8S82 - chains K and L of the 4 polymer chains in the assembly; structure by electron microscopy, 2.92 A resolution.

[Chain K]
Name: ATP-dependent DNA helicase II subunit 1
Source organism: Saccharomyces cerevisiae
Reference sequence: P32807 (KU70_YEAST); residues -26 to 575 here correspond to UniProt positions 1-602 (UniProt number = residue number + 27)
Amino-acid sequence (602 residues; row label = number of the first residue in the row; numbers below 1 keep their minus sign (Met-26 is residue -26)):
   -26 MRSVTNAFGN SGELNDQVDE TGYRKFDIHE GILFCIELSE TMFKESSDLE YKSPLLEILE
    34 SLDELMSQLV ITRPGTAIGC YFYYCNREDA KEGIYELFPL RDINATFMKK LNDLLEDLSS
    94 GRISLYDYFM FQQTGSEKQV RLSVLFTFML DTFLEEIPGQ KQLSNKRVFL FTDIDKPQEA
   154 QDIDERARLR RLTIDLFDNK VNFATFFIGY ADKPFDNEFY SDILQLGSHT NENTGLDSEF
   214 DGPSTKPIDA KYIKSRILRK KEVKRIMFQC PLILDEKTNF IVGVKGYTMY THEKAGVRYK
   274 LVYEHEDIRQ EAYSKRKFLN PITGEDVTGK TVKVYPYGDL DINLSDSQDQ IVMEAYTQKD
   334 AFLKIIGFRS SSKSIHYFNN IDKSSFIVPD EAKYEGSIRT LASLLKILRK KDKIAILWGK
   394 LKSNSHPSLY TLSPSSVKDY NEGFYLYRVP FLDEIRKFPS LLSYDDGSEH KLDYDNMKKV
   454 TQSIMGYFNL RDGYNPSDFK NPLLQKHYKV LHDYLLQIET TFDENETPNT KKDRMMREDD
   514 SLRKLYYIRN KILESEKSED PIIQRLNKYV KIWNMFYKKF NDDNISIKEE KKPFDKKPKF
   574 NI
Not modelled in the structure: -26 to 0, 558-575
Curated features (UniProtKB/Swiss-Prot):
  - modified residue (Phosphoserine): Ser343, Ser344, Ser345

[Chain L]
Name: ATP-dependent DNA helicase II subunit 2
Source organism: Saccharomyces cerevisiae
Reference sequence: Q04437 (KU80_YEAST); residues 0-628 here correspond to UniProt positions 1-629 (UniProt number = residue number + 1)
Amino-acid sequence (629 residues; numbered 0 to 628; the number before each row is that of its first residue; numbering starts at 0):
     0 MSSESTTFIV DVSPSMMKNN NVSKSMAYLE YTLLNKSKKS RKTDWISCYL ANCPVSENSQ
    60 EIPNVFQIQS FLAPVTTTAT IGFIKRLKQY CDQHSHDSSN EGLQSMIQCL LVVSLDIKQQ
   120 FQARKILKQI VVFTDNLDDL DITDEEIDLL TEELSTRIIL IDCGKDTQEE RKKSNWLKLV
   180 EAIPNSRIYN MNELLVEITS PATSVVKPVR VFSGELRLGA DILSTQTSNP SGSMQDENCL
   240 CIKVEAFPAT KAVSGLNRKT AVEVEDSQKK ERYVGVKSII EYEIHNEGNK KNVSEDDQSG
   300 SSYIPVTISK DSVTKAYRYG ADYVVLPSVL VDQTVYESFP GLDLRGFLNR EALPRYFLTS
   360 ESSFITADTR LGCQSDLMAF SALVDVMLEN RKIAVARYVS KKDSEVNMCA LCPVLIEHSN
   420 INSEKKFVKS LTLCRLPFAE DERVTDFPKL LDRTTTSGVP LKKETDGHQI DELMEQFVDS
   480 MDTDELPEIP LGNYYQPIGE VTTDTTLPLP SLNKDQEENK KDPLRIPTVF VYRQQQVLLE
   540 WIHQLMINDS REFEIPELPD SLKNKISPYT HKKFDSTKLV EVLGIKKVDK LKLDSELKTE
   600 LEREKIPDLE TLLKRGEQHS RGSPNNSNN
Not modelled in the structure: 0, 588-628

[Interface between chain K and chain L]
Residue-residue contacts (395):
  Val43(K) with Tyr318(L), hydrophobic; Gly319(L)
  Ile44(K) with Glu439(L)
  Thr45(K) with Glu439(L); Arg442(L)
  Arg46(K) with Arg442(L)
  Gly48(K) with Arg317(L)
  Ile76(K) with Gly319(L); Ala320(L), hydrogen bond (backbone-backbone)
  Met81(K) with Tyr318(L), hydrophobic
  Phe213(K) with Thr455(L)
  Asp214(K) with Thr454(L); Thr455(L); Ser456(L); Val458(L)
  Gly215(K) with Thr455(L); Ser456(L), hydrogen bond (backbone-backbone)
  Pro216(K) with Ser456(L), hydrogen bond (backbone-side chain)
  Ser217(K) with Ser456(L)
  Arg232(K) with Val443(L)
  Glu235(K) with Glu441(L); Arg442(L), salt bridge; Thr444(L)
  Lys237(K) with Thr444(L); Asp445(L); Phe446(L)
  Leu247(K) with Met473(L), hydrophobic; Phe476(L); Met480(L)
  Asp248(K) with Phe476(L); Met480(L)
  Thr251(K) with Ser575(L); Thr576(L); Leu578(L); Val579(L)
  Asn252(K) with Leu578(L)
  Phe253(K) with Met473(L), hydrophobic; Leu578(L), hydrophobic
  Tyr260(K) with Phe446(L), hydrophobic
  Thr261(K) with Arg442(L)
  Met262(K) with Arg442(L), hydrogen bond (backbone-backbone); Val443(L); Phe446(L), hydrophobic
  Tyr263(K) with Tyr355(L), hydrophobic; Phe356(L); Pro436(L), hydrophobic; Asp440(L); Glu441(L); Val443(L)
  Thr264(K) with Asp440(L), hydrogen bond (backbone-backbone); Arg442(L)
  His265(K) with Glu404(L), salt bridge; Arg434(L), hydrogen bond; Asp440(L)
  Glu266(K) with Glu439(L); Asp440(L), hydrogen bond (backbone-side chain); Arg442(L), salt bridge
  Arg271(K) with Arg317(L)
  Tyr272(K) with Lys314(L); Ala315(L)
  Lys273(K) with Thr313(L); Lys314(L); Ala315(L), hydrogen bond (backbone-backbone); Tyr322(L)
  Leu274(K) with Val312(L), hydrophobic; Thr313(L)
  Val275(K) with Val312(L); Thr313(L), hydrogen bond (backbone-backbone); Ala315(L), hydrophobic; Val324(L), hydrophobic
  Tyr276(K) with Ile283(L), hydrophobic; Ile307(L), hydrophobic; Ser311(L)
  Glu277(K) with Ser311(L)
  Arg282(K) with Tyr322(L), hydrogen bond (side chain-backbone)
  Glu284(K) with Ile283(L)
  Ala285(K) with Glu282(L); Ile283(L), hydrophobic
  Tyr286(K) with Tyr281(L); Glu282(L), hydrogen bond (backbone-backbone); His284(L)
  Ser287(K) with Glu280(L); Tyr281(L)
  Lys288(K) with Glu280(L), hydrogen bond (backbone-backbone)
  Arg289(K) with Ile278(L); Ile279(L); Glu280(L)
  Lys290(K) with Ile278(L)
  Phe291(K) with Val275(L), hydrophobic; Lys276(L)
  Leu292(K) with Lys276(L), hydrogen bond (backbone-backbone)
  Asn293(K) with Gly274(L), hydrogen bond (side chain-backbone)
  Thr304(K) with Thr259(L); Ala260(L); Val261(L)
  Val305(K) with Lys258(L); Thr259(L); Ala260(L), hydrogen bond (backbone-backbone); Tyr272(L), hydrophobic
  Lys306(K) with Arg257(L); Lys258(L); Thr259(L)
  Val307(K) with Arg257(L); Lys258(L), hydrogen bond (backbone-backbone); Ala260(L), hydrophobic; Tyr272(L), hydrophobic
  Tyr308(K) with Arg257(L); Gln533(L); Leu537(L), hydrophobic
  Pro309(K) with Asn256(L)
  Tyr310(K) with Leu33(L); Asn34(L); Ser36(L); Thr76(L), hydrogen bond (backbone-side chain); Leu537(L), hydrophobic; Leu538(L); Ile541(L), hydrophobic
  Gly311(K) with Thr76(L)
  Asp312(K) with Thr75(L); Thr76(L), hydrogen bond (side chain-backbone); Thr77(L), hydrogen bond
  Leu313(K) with Thr76(L); Thr77(L)
  Asp314(K) with Lys258(L), salt bridge; Tyr272(L)
  Ile315(K) with Leu537(L), hydrophobic; Trp540(L), hydrophobic
  Asn316(K) with Tyr272(L), hydrogen bond
  Leu317(K) with Val536(L), hydrophobic; Trp540(L)
  Ile324(K) with Ile554(L), hydrophobic
  Val325(K) with Arg532(L), hydrogen bond (backbone-side chain); Val536(L), hydrophobic
  Ala328(K) with Arg532(L); Leu557(L)
  Tyr329(K) with Val528(L), hydrophobic; Phe529(L); Arg532(L); Ile565(L), hydrophobic
  Lys337(K) with Ile565(L); Pro567(L)
  Ile338(K) with Met480(L)
  Ile339(K) with Met480(L); Ser566(L); Pro567(L); Tyr568(L), hydrogen bond (backbone-backbone)
  Gly340(K) with Met480(L); Thr482(L)
  Phe341(K) with Phe476(L), hydrophobic; Val477(L); Met480(L), hydrogen bond (backbone-backbone); Asp481(L); Thr482(L), hydrogen bond (backbone-backbone)
  Arg342(K) with Thr482(L), hydrogen bond (side chain-backbone); Pro522(L); Leu523(L)
  Ser343(K) with Asp483(L)
  Lys346(K) with Asp483(L), salt bridge; Glu487(L)
  Ile348(K) with Arg354(L)
  His349(K) with Arg354(L), hydrogen bond (backbone-side chain); Glu487(L), salt bridge
  Tyr350(K) with Arg349(L), hydrogen bond (side chain-backbone); Leu352(L), hydrogen bond (side chain-backbone); Arg354(L); Leu357(L), hydrophobic; Cys433(L)
  Phe351(K) with Ser361(L), hydrogen bond (backbone-side chain); Thr431(L); Leu490(L), hydrophobic; Tyr493(L), hydrophobic; Tyr494(L), hydrogen bond (backbone-side chain)
  Asn352(K) with Tyr493(L)
  Asn353(K) with Thr249(L), hydrogen bond (backbone-side chain); Arg354(L), hydrogen bond; Leu357(L); Ser359(L), hydrogen bond (side chain-backbone); Glu360(L); Ser361(L), hydrogen bond (backbone-side chain)
  Ile354(K) with Thr249(L); Lys250(L); Ala251(L); Glu360(L)
  Asp355(K) with Leu357(L)
  Lys356(K) with Thr358(L)
  Ser357(K) with Tyr355(L)
  Phe359(K) with Phe446(L), hydrophobic
  Pro362(K) with Leu449(L)
  Ile371(K) with Arg452(L)
  Arg372(K) with Glu463(L), salt bridge
  Thr373(K) with Met473(L)
  Ala375(K) with Leu449(L); Lys462(L)
  Ser376(K) with Ile469(L); Asp470(L), hydrogen bond; Met473(L)
  Leu377(K) with Met473(L), hydrophobic
  Leu378(K) with Leu449(L), hydrophobic; Leu450(L), hydrophobic
  Lys379(K) with Leu450(L)
  Ile380(K) with Glu474(L); Val477(L), hydrophobic
  Arg382(K) with Leu450(L)
  Lys384(K) with Glu474(L), salt bridge
  Lys386(K) with Asp481(L)
  Ile389(K) with Thr482(L); Pro522(L), hydrophobic; Leu523(L), hydrophobic
  Trp391(K) with Ile525(L), hydrophobic; Val528(L), hydrophobic; Ile565(L), hydrophobic
  Pro400(K) with Phe529(L)
  Leu402(K) with Pro522(L); Leu523(L); Ile525(L), hydrophobic
  Tyr413(K) with Asp445(L); Lys448(L)
  Asn414(K) with Val443(L); Thr444(L), hydrogen bond (side chain-backbone); Asp445(L); Phe446(L), hydrogen bond (side chain-backbone)
  Glu415(K) with Lys448(L); Leu449(L); Leu450(L)
  Tyr418(K) with Tyr355(L)
  Tyr420(K) with Arg354(L); Tyr355(L)
  Val422(K) with Leu523(L)
  Pro423(K) with Tyr493(L)
  Phe424(K) with Ile525(L); Pro526(L); Thr527(L); Phe529(L), hydrophobic
  Leu425(K) with Arg524(L); Ile525(L), hydrogen bond (backbone-backbone)
  Asp426(K) with Thr202(L); Thr527(L), hydrogen bond
  Glu427(K) with Thr249(L); Lys250(L), hydrogen bond (backbone-backbone); Ala251(L); Val252(L)
  Ile428(K) with Ala248(L); Tyr493(L); Tyr494(L), hydrophobic; Arg524(L)
  Arg429(K) with Val205(L); Pro247(L); Ala248(L), hydrogen bond (backbone-backbone); Lys250(L); Tyr494(L)
  Lys430(K) with Val205(L); Phe363(L); Gln495(L), hydrogen bond; Ile497(L); Val500(L)
  Phe431(K) with Phe363(L), hydrophobic; Ile415(L), hydrophobic; His417(L); Val427(L), hydrophobic; Ser429(L); Gln495(L), hydrogen bond (backbone-backbone); Pro496(L); Ile497(L), hydrogen bond (backbone-backbone)
  Pro432(K) with Pro207(L), hydrophobic; Phe246(L), hydrophobic
  Leu434(K) with Thr365(L); Val427(L), hydrophobic
  Leu435(K) with Thr368(L), hydrogen bond (backbone-side chain)
  Ser436(K) with Leu376(L)
  Tyr437(K) with His417(L); Val427(L), hydrophobic
  Asp438(K) with Gln373(L), hydrogen bond
  Asp439(K) with Leu376(L); Met377(L)
  His443(K) with Gln373(L)
  Tyr447(K) with Met377(L); Ser380(L), hydrogen bond; Ala381(L); Asp384(L), hydrogen bond
  Met450(K) with Met377(L), hydrophobic; Ala378(L), hydrophobic
  Lys451(K) with Ala381(L); Asp384(L); Val385(L); Glu388(L), salt bridge
  Thr454(K) with Ala381(L); Val385(L)
  Gln455(K) with Val385(L); Asn389(L), hydrogen bond
  Ile457(K) with Leu217(L), hydrophobic; Leu239(L), hydrophobic
  Met458(K) with Phe346(L), hydrophobic; Val385(L); Asn389(L); Lys391(L)
  Phe461(K) with Gly345(L); Phe346(L), hydrogen bond (backbone-backbone)
  Asn462(K) with Phe346(L)
  Leu463(K) with Arg344(L); Gly345(L); Phe346(L), hydrogen bond (backbone-backbone)
  Gly466(K) with Leu347(L)
  Tyr467(K) with Arg344(L); Leu347(L); Phe356(L); Val394(L), hydrophobic; Met407(L); Leu435(L), hydrophobic; Pro436(L), hydrogen bond (side chain-backbone)
  Pro469(K) with Phe356(L); Pro436(L); Phe437(L); Ala438(L), hydrogen bond (backbone-backbone); Glu441(L)
  Ser470(K) with Ala438(L); Glu441(L), hydrogen bond
  Phe472(K) with Arg344(L); Met407(L), hydrophobic; Phe437(L); Ala438(L), hydrogen bond (backbone-backbone)
  Lys473(K) with Phe437(L); Glu439(L)
  Asn474(K) with Phe437(L); Glu439(L), hydrogen bond (backbone-side chain)
  Pro475(K) with Tyr335(L), hydrophobic; Val405(L), hydrophobic; Phe437(L)
  Leu476(K) with Tyr335(L), hydrophobic; Glu404(L); Val405(L)
  Leu477(K) with Glu439(L)
  Gln478(K) with Glu439(L), hydrogen bond
  Lys479(K) with Gln332(L), hydrogen bond (side chain-backbone); Val334(L); Tyr335(L)
  His480(K) with Tyr316(L); Thr333(L)
  Tyr481(K) with Arg317(L); Tyr318(L), hydrophobic
  Val483(K) with Leu325(L), hydrophobic; Leu329(L); Thr333(L)
  Leu484(K) with Tyr316(L), hydrophobic; Tyr318(L), hydrophobic; Val323(L), hydrophobic; Leu325(L), hydrophobic
  His485(K) with Tyr318(L), hydrogen bond
  Tyr487(K) with Val324(L); Leu325(L), hydrophobic; Leu329(L), hydrophobic
  Leu488(K) with Tyr318(L), hydrophobic; Val323(L), hydrophobic
  Thr493(K) with Gln332(L)
  Pro501(K) with Leu222(L)
  Lys505(K) with Leu222(L)
  Met508(K) with Gln225(L)
  Asp512(K) with Tyr335(L), hydrogen bond; Arg396(L), salt bridge
  Ser514(K) with Arg344(L); Arg396(L); Met407(L)
  Leu515(K) with Ile221(L), hydrophobic; Tyr335(L); Arg396(L)
  Leu518(K) with Ile221(L), hydrophobic; Asp342(L); Leu343(L); Arg396(L)
  Ile521(K) with Gly218(L); Leu343(L); Arg344(L)
  Arg522(K) with Gly218(L); Ala219(L); Asp220(L); Asn237(L), hydrogen bond (side chain-backbone)
  Val543(K) with Asn237(L); Cys238(L); Leu239(L), hydrophobic
  Lys544(K) with Glu236(L)
  Trp546(K) with Cys238(L); Leu239(L), hydrophobic; Cys240(L); Ile241(L), hydrophobic; Ala378(L), hydrophobic
  Asn547(K) with Asp235(L); Cys238(L), hydrogen bond (side chain-backbone)
  Tyr550(K) with Cys240(L); Ser374(L); Asp375(L), hydrogen bond
  Lys551(K) with Asp235(L), salt bridge
  Phe553(K) with Gln373(L); Ser374(L); Met377(L), hydrophobic
  Asn554(K) with Cys372(L); Ser374(L), hydrogen bond
Also at the interface, not in a pair above, chain K (199 interface residues in all): Pro47, Asp75, Asn77, Ala78, Asp210, Glu212, Lys219, Val236, Gln283, Pro294, Val300, Gln321, Asp322, Ser345, Ser347, Val361, His399, Thr404, Gly416, Ser433, Ser441, Asp446, Met509, Glu511, Lys517, Tyr519, Ile525, Leu526, Glu529, Phe549
Also at the interface, not in a pair above, chain L (200 interface residues in all): Lys37, Ile80, Ser203, Val204, Gly254, Glu270, Arg271, Val273, Asp321, Pro326, Met386, Ile392, Asn406, Cys411, Val413, Lys425, Leu460, Leu472, Leu485, Pro486, Met545, Phe552, Asp574

[Summary]
The interface between chain K and chain L involves 199 residues on one side and 200 on the other; the contacts
include 64 hydrogen bonds and 11 salt bridges. Polar contacts include Glu235(K)-Arg442(L), His265(K)-Glu404(L)
and Glu266(K)-Arg442(L).
Chain K is ATP-dependent DNA helicase II subunit 1 and chain L is ATP-dependent DNA helicase II subunit 2,
both from Saccharomyces cerevisiae; the structure, Restriction on Ku Inward Translocation Caps Telomere Ends,
was determined by electron microscopy together with 8S8P from the same study.
